3UN8 - chains F and G of the 28 polymer chains in the assembly; structure by X-ray diffraction, 2.70 A resolution.

Chain F:
Name: Proteasome component C1
Source organism: Saccharomyces cerevisiae
Notes: EC 3.4.25.1
Reference sequence: P21242 (PSA3_YEAST); residues -3 to 284 here correspond to UniProt positions 1-288 (UniProt number = residue number + 4)
Amino-acid sequence (288 residues; row label = number of the first residue in the row; numbers below 1 keep their minus sign (Met-3 is residue -3)):
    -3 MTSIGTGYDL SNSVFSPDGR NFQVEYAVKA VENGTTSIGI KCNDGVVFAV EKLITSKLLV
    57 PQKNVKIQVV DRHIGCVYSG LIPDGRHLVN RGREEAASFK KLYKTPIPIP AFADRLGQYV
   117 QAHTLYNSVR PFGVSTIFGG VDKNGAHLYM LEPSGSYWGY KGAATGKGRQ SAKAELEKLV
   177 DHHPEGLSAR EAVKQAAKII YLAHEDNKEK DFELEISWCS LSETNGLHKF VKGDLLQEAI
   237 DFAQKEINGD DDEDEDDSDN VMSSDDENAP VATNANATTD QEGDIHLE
Disordered / not traced: -3 to 0, 245-284
UniProt features mapped onto this chain:
  - modified residue: Thr-2 (N-acetylthreonine)

Chain G:
Name: Proteasome component C7-alpha
Source organism: Saccharomyces cerevisiae
Notes: EC 3.4.25.1
Reference sequence: P21243 (PSA6_YEAST); residues -8 to 243 here correspond to UniProt positions 1-252 (UniProt number = residue number + 9)
Amino-acid sequence (252 residues; row label = number of the first residue in the row; numbers below 1 keep their minus sign (Met-8 is residue -8)):
    -8 MSGAAAASAA GYDRHITIFS PEGRLYQVEY AFKATNQTNI NSLAVRGKDC TVVISQKKVP
    52 DKLLDPTTVS YIFCISRTIG MVVNGPIPDA RNAALRAKAE AAEFRYKYGY DMPCDVLAKR
   112 MANLSQIYTQ RAYMRPLGVI LTFVSVDEEL GPSIYKTDPA GYYVGYKATA TGPKQQEITT
   172 NLENHFKKSK IDHINEESWE KVVEFAITHM IDALGTEFSK NDLEVGVATK DKFFTLSAEN
   232 IEERLVAIAE QD
Disordered / not traced: -8 to 0

Interface between chain F and chain G:
Pairs across the interface - 60 pairs, chain F then chain G:
  Thr2(F) - His6(G)
  Gly3(F) - His6(G)
  Tyr4(F) - Arg5(G)
  Tyr4(F) - His6(G)
  Tyr4(F) - Tyr21(G)
  Ser9(F) - Arg126(G)
  Val10(F) - His6(G)
  Val10(F) - Gln18(G)
  Phe11(F) - Gln18(G)  hydrogen bond (backbone-side chain)
  Phe11(F) - Tyr21(G)
  Phe11(F) - Ala25(G)  hydrophobic
  Phe11(F) - Arg126(G)
  Phe11(F) - Pro127(G)
  Ser12(F) - Tyr21(G)
  Pro13(F) - Tyr21(G)
  Gly15(F) - Tyr21(G)
  Gly15(F) - Ala25(G)
  Gly15(F) - Gln28(G)
  Arg16(F) - Gln28(G)
  Asp110(F) - Arg82(G)
  Gln114(F) - Arg82(G)  hydrogen bond (side chain-backbone)
  Gln114(F) - Asn83(G)
  Gln114(F) - Leu86(G)
  Gln117(F) - Pro79(G)
  Gln117(F) - Asp80(G)
  Gln117(F) - Asn83(G)  hydrogen bond
  Gln117(F) - Arg126(G)
  Thr120(F) - Arg126(G)  hydrogen bond (backbone-side chain)
  Leu121(F) - Tyr124(G)
  Leu121(F) - Arg126(G)
  Tyr122(F) - Tyr124(G)  hydrophobic
  Tyr122(F) - Met125(G)  hydrophobic
  Ser150(F) - Pro79(G)
  Gly151(F) - Pro79(G)
  Ser152(F) - Ile78(G)
  Ser152(F) - Pro79(G)
  Tyr153(F) - Arg82(G)  hydrogen bond (backbone-side chain)
  Trp154(F) - Leu55(G)  hydrophobic
  Trp154(F) - Thr59(G)
  Trp154(F) - Val60(G)  hydrophobic
  Trp154(F) - Ser61(G)
  Trp154(F) - Tyr62(G)
  Trp154(F) - Ile78(G)  hydrophobic
  Trp154(F) - Arg82(G)
  Gly155(F) - Leu55(G)
  Gly155(F) - Asp56(G)  hydrogen bond (backbone-backbone)
  Gly155(F) - Thr59(G)  hydrogen bond (backbone-side chain)
  Tyr156(F) - Leu54(G)
  Tyr156(F) - Leu55(G)
  Lys157(F) - Lys53(G)
  Lys157(F) - Leu54(G)  hydrogen bond (backbone-backbone)
  Lys157(F) - Leu55(G)
  Gly158(F) - Leu54(G)
  Lys169(F) - Leu54(G)
  Leu172(F) - Leu54(G)
  Glu173(F) - Asp52(G)
  Glu173(F) - Lys53(G)  salt bridge
  Glu173(F) - Leu54(G)
  Val176(F) - Leu54(G)  hydrophobic
  Asp177(F) - Lys53(G)  salt bridge
Other interface residues (no listed pair), chain F (34 interface residues in all): Asp14, Asn17, Lys37, Tyr145
Other interface residues (no listed pair), chain G (30 interface residues in all): Ala22, Lys24, Pro57, Leu128, Gly129

Overview:
34 residues of chain F and 30 residues of chain G are in contact, with 8 hydrogen bonds and 2 salt bridges.
Among the polar pairs are Glu173(F)-Lys53(G), Asp177(F)-Lys53(G) and Phe11(F)-Gln18(G).
Here chain F is Proteasome component C1 and chain G is Proteasome component C7-alpha, both from Saccharomyces
cerevisiae. Entry 3UN8 (Yeast 20S proteasome in complex with PR-957 (epoxide)) was determined by X-ray
diffraction, deposited together with 3UN4.
